7ZSB - chains T and c of the 38 polymer chains in the assembly; structure by electron microscopy, 6.60 A resolution (low resolution: residue-level contacts below are approximate; hydrogen-bond / salt-bridge calls are withheld).

# Chain T
Molecule: Template DNA
Sequence (219 nucleotides; row label = number of the first residue in the row; numbers below 1 keep their minus sign (DA-145 is residue -145)):
  -145 ATCGATGTAT ATATCTGACA CGTGCCTGGA GACTAGGGAG TAATCCCCTT GGCGGTTAAA
   -85 ACGCGGGGGA CAGCGCGTAC GTGCGTTTAA GCGGTGCTAG AGCTGTCTAC GACCAATTGA
   -25 GCGGAACACA GCGCAGAAGA GCTATGATAT TTTTATGTAT GTACAACACA CATCGGAGGT
    35 GAATCGAACG TTCCATAGCT ATTATATACA CAGCGTGCT

# Chain c
Molecule: Histone H2A
From: Xenopus laevis
UniProt: Q6AZJ8 (Q6AZJ8_XENLA); residues 1-129 here correspond to UniProt positions 2-130 (UniProt number = residue number + 1)
Amino-acid sequence (129 residues; numbered 1 to 129; the number before each row is that of its first residue):
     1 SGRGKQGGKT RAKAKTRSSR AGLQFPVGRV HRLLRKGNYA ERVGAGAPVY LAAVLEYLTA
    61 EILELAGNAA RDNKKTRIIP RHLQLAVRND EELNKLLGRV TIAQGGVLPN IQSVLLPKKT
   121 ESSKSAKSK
Not modelled in the structure: 1-10, 120-129

# Interface between chain T and chain c
Contacting residue pairs (20; chain T residue first):
  DG-35(T) - Arg42(c)
  DG-35(T) - Val43(c)
  DG-35(T) - Gly44(c)
  DG-35(T) - Ala45(c)
  DA-34(T) - Glu41(c)
  DA-34(T) - Arg42(c)
  DA-34(T) - Val43(c)
  DA-30(T) - Arg11(c)
  DT-29(T) - Arg11(c)
  DT-28(T) - Arg11(c)
  DG-27(T) - Lys13(c)
  DA-26(T) - Thr16(c)
  DG-25(T) - Arg29(c)
  DC-24(T) - Arg29(c)
  DA-16(T) - Thr76(c)
  DA-16(T) - Arg77(c)
  DG-15(T) - Lys75(c)
  DG-15(T) - Thr76(c)
  DG-15(T) - Arg77(c)
  DC-14(T) - Lys75(c)
Interface residues without a listed pair, chain T (13 interface residues in all): DC-36
Interface residues without a listed pair, chain c (16 interface residues in all): Ala14, Pro26, His31, Arg35

# Summary
13 residues of chain T and 16 residues of chain c are in contact.
Chain T is Template DNA and chain c is Histone H2A (Xenopus laevis); the structure, Yeast RNA polymerase II
transcription pre-initiation complex with the +1 nucleosome and NTP, complex C, was determined by electron
microscopy together with 7ZS9 and 7ZSA from the same study.
